Entry 7T4G (electron microscopy, 3.70 A resolution); this record covers chains A and C of the 12 polymer chains in the assembly.

Chain A (and C):
Molecule: Envelope glycoprotein gp120
Source organism: Simian immunodeficiency virus
Notes: chain C of this document is another copy of the same molecule, construct and numbering; everything in this record applies to it too
UniProtKB: A0A5C0E975 (A0A5C0E975_SIV); residues 1-525 here = UniProt positions 1-525
Sequence (527 residues; numbered 1 to 527; the number before each row is that of its first residue):
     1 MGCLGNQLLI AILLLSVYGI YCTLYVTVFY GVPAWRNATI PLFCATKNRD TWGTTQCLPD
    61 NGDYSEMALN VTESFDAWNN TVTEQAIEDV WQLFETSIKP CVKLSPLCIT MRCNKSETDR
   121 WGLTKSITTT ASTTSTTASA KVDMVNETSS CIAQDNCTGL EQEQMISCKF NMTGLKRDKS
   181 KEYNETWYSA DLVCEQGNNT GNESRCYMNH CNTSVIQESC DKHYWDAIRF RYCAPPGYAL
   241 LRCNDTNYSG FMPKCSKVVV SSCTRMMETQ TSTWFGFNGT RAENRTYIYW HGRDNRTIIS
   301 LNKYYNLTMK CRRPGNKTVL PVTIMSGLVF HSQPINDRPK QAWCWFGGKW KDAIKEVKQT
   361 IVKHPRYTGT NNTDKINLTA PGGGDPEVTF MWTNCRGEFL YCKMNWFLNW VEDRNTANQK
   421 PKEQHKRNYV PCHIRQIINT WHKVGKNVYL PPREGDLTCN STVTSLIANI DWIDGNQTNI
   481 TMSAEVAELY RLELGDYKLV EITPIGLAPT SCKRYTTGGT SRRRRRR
Not modelled in the structure: 1-22, 516-527
Cystine bridges: Cys-101/Cys-220, Cys-113/Cys-168, Cys-194/Cys-206, Cys-233/Cys-263, Cys-243/Cys-255, Cys-311/Cys-344, Cys-395/Cys-459, Cys-402/Cys-432
Glycans and other covalent adducts: glycan linked to Asn-37, Asn-146, Asn-156, Asn-212, Asn-278, Asn-371; N-acetylglucosamine (NAG) linked to Asn-70, Asn-79, Asn-114, Asn-171, Asn-184, Asn-198, Asn-202, Asn-244, Asn-284, Asn-295, Asn-306, Asn-316, Asn-377, Asn-460, Asn-476, Asn-479
Construct notes: engineered mutation Ser-180 (Lys in A0A5C0E975); conflict Ser-511 (Asp in A0A5C0E975), Cys-512 (Val in A0A5C0E975), Arg-523 (Asn in A0A5C0E975); expression tag (526-527)
What the authors report for this chain:
  - mutagenesis - K180S: increased binding to PGT145 (citing earlier work)

Interface between chain A and chain C:
Residue-residue contacts (13; chain A residue first):
  Ser-105(A) / Arg-177(C)
  Pro-106(A) / Arg-177(C)
  Cys-108(A) / Leu-175(C)
  Cys-108(A) / Lys-176(C)
  Ile-109(A) / Asp-178(C)
  Thr-110(A) / Asp-178(C)  hydrogen bond (backbone-side chain)
  Tyr-207(A) / Lys-176(C)
  Tyr-207(A) / Asp-178(C)  hydrogen bond
  Tyr-207(A) / Lys-179(C)
  Asn-212(A) / Leu-175(C)
  Ser-214(A) / Leu-175(C)
  Val-215(A) / Leu-175(C)  hydrophobic
  Val-215(A) / Ser-326(C)
Also at the interface, not in a pair above, chain A (11 interface residues in all): Cys-211, Met-325

Summary:
11 residues of chain A face 6 of chain C across their interface; the contacts include 2 hydrogen bonds. Polar
pairs include Thr-110(A)/Asp-178(C) and Tyr-207(A)/Asp-178(C). Covalently linked N-acetylglucosamine: at
Asn-70(A), Asn-79(A), Asn-114(A), Asn-171(A), Asn-184(A) and Asn-198(A) and 10 more. The paper reports that
K180S of chain A increases binding to PGT145.
Chain A and chain C are both Envelope glycoprotein gp120 (Simian immunodeficiency virus); the structure, The
Envelope Glycoprotein SIVmac239.K180S SOSIP trimer in complex with 3 copies of the neutralizing antibody K11,
was determined by electron microscopy (same publication as 7T2P).
